Entry 3LEY (X-ray diffraction, 1.99 A resolution); this record covers chains H and L of the 3 polymer chains in the assembly.

== Chain H ==
Protein: 6a7 Antibody Heavy Chain
Source organism: Mus musculus
Notes: antibody fragment or engineered binder
Sequence (221 residues; numbered 1 to 217 plus 4 insertion-coded residues; the number before each row is that of its first residue; a row labelled like 82A-82C holds insertion residues (82A, then the next letters in order)):
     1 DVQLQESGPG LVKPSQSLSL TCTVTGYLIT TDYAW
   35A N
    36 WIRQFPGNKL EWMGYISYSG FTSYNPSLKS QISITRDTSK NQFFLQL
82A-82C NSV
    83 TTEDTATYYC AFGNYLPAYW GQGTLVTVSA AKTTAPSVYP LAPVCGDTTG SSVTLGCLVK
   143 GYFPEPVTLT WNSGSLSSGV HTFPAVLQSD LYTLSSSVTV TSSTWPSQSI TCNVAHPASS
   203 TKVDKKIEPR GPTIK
Unresolved in the structure: 129-131, 217
Cystine bridges: Cys22-Cys92, Cys139-Cys194
Bound ions: Zn2+ site 1 near Asp1 (its only coordinating residue here); Zn2+ site 2: His163 (shared with Asn143(L) of chain L)

== Chain L ==
Protein: 6a7 Antibody Light Chain
Source organism: Mus musculus
Notes: antibody fragment or engineered binder
Sequence (219 residues; each row starts with the number of its first residue):
     1 DVVMTQTPLS LSVTLGQPAS ISCKSSQSLL DSDGKTYLNW LLQRPGQSPK RLIYLVSKLA
    61 SGVPDRFTGS GSGTDFTLKI NRVEAEDLGI YYCWQGTHFP WTFGGGTKLE IKRADAAPTV
   121 SIFPPSSEQL TSGGASVVCF LNNFYPKDIN VKWKIDGSER QNGVLNSWTD QDSKDSTYSM
   181 SSTLTLTKDE YERHNSYTCE ATHKTSTSPI VKSFNRNEC
Unresolved in the structure: 205-207
Cystine bridges: Cys23-Cys93, Cys139-Cys199
Bound ions: Zn2+ site 1: Asn143 (shared with His163(H) of chain H); Zn2+ site 2 near His194 (its only coordinating residue here)

== How chain H and chain L interact ==
Contacting residue pairs - 76 pairs, chain H then chain L:
  Asn35A(H) with Trp101(L)
  Gln39(H) with Gln43(L), hydrogen bond; Tyr92(L), hydrogen bond
  Asn43(H) with Ile90(L); Tyr92(L)
  Lys44(H) with Phe103(L), hydrogen bond (side chain-backbone)
  Leu45(H) with Leu41(L), hydrophobic; Phe103(L), hydrophobic
  Trp47(H) with Phe99(L), hydrophobic; Trp101(L); Phe103(L)
  Tyr50(H) with Trp101(L), hydrophobic
  Ser58(H) with Phe99(L)
  Tyr59(H) with Phe99(L)
  Asn60(H) with Pro100(L)
  Pro61(H) with Phe99(L); Pro100(L)
  Tyr91(H) with Gln43(L); Ser48(L); Pro49(L)
  Tyr97(H) with Trp101(L)
  Leu98(H) with Tyr37(L), hydrophobic; Trp94(L), hydrophobic; Gly96(L); Trp101(L)
  Pro99(H) with Trp94(L); Trp101(L)
  Ala100(H) with Arg51(L)
  Trp102(H) with Leu41(L), hydrophobic; Pro49(L)
  Gly103(H) with Ser48(L), hydrogen bond (backbone-side chain)
  Gln104(H) with Ser48(L), hydrogen bond (backbone-side chain)
  Tyr121(H) with Ser126(L); Gln129(L); Ser132(L)
  Pro122(H) with Ser126(L); Glu128(L)
  Leu123(H) with Phe123(L), hydrophobic; Val138(L), hydrophobic
  Ala124(H) with Phe123(L)
  Val126(H) with Ile122(L); Pro124(L)
  Thr136(H) with Ser121(L); Phe123(L)
  Gly138(H) with Phe140(L)
  Leu140(H) with Ser136(L)
  Lys142(H) with Gln129(L); Ser136(L); Thr185(L)
  His163(H) with Asn142(L); Asn143(L), hydrogen bond; Asp172(L); Ser179(L), hydrogen bond
  Phe165(H) with Phe140(L), hydrophobic; Ser167(L); Thr169(L); Ser179(L); Met180(L); Ser181(L)
  Pro166(H) with Ser167(L), hydrogen bond (backbone-side chain); Trp168(L)
  Val168(H) with Asn166(L)
  Gln170(H) with Leu165(L)
  Thr175(H) with Leu165(L)
  Ser177(H) with Phe140(L); Ser181(L), hydrogen bond
  Ser178(H) with Phe140(L)
  Ser179(H) with Phe140(L); Asn142(L)
  Lys207(H) with Glu128(L), salt bridge
  Arg212(H) with Pro124(L); Pro125(L)
  Pro214(H) with Cys219(L)
  Thr215(H) with Glu218(L)
  Ile216(H) with Asn217(L); Glu218(L), hydrogen bond (backbone-backbone)
Interface residues without a listed pair, chain H (50 interface residues in all): Ile37, Glu46, Tyr101, Gly105, Val120, Pro125, Leu137, Thr164
Interface residues without a listed pair, chain L (44 interface residues in all): Asn39, Gln47, Thr183

== Summary ==
50 residues of chain H and 44 residues of chain L are in contact; the contacts include 10 hydrogen bonds and 1
salt bridge. Among the polar pairs are Lys207(H)-Glu128(L), Gln39(H)-Gln43(L) and Gln39(H)-Tyr92(L). His163(H)
and Asn143(L) coordinate Zn2+ site 1.
Chain H is 6a7 Antibody Heavy Chain and chain L is 6a7 Antibody Light Chain, both from Mus musculus; the
structure, 2F5 Epitope scaffold elicited anti-HIV-1 monoclonal antibody 6a7 in complex with HIV-1 GP41, was
determined by X-ray diffraction, deposited together with 3LEX.
